7R5K - chains H0 and J0 of the 101 polymer chains in the assembly; structure by electron microscopy, 12.00 A resolution (very low resolution: no residue pairs are listed; an interface is given only as per-side residue counts).

Chain H0:
Molecule: Nucleoporin p54
From: Homo sapiens
UniProtKB: Q7Z3B4 (NUP54_HUMAN); residues 1-507 here = UniProt positions 1-507
Sequence (507 residues; numbered 1 to 507; the number before each row is that of its first residue):
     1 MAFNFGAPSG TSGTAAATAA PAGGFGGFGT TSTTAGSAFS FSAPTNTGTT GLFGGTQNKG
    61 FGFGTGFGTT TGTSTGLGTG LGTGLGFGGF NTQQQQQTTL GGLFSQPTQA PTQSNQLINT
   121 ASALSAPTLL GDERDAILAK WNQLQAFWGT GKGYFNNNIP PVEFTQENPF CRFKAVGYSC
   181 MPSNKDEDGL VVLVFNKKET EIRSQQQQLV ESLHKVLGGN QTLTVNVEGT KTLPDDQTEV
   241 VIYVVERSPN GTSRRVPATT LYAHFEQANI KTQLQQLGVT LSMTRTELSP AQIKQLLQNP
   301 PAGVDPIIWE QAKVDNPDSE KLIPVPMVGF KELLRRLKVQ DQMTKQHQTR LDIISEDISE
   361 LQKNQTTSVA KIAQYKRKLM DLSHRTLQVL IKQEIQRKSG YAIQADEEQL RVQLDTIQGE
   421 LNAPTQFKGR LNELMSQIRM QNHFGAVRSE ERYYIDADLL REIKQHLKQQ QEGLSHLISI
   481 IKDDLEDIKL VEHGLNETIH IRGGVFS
Unresolved in the structure: 1-110, 494-507
Curated features (UniProtKB/Swiss-Prot):
  - natural variant: Ile358 (I358S: In DYT37; uncertain significance), Lys376 (K376E: In DYT37; uncertain significance), Gln471 (deletion: In DYT37; uncertain significance), Glu472 (E472K: In DYT37; uncertain significance), Leu474 (L474F: In DYT37; uncertain significance)

Chain J0:
Molecule: Nuclear pore glycoprotein p62
From: Homo sapiens
UniProtKB: P37198 (NUP62_HUMAN); residues 1-522 here = UniProt positions 1-522
Sequence (522 residues; numbered 1 to 522; the number before each row is that of its first residue):
     1 MSGFNFGGTG APTGGFTFGT AKTATTTPAT GFSFSTSGTG GFNFGAPFQP ATSTPSTGLF
    61 SLATQTPATQ TTGFTFGTAT LASGGTGFSL GIGASKLNLS NTAATPAMAN PSGFGLGSSN
   121 LTNAISSTVT SSQGTAPTGF VFGPSTTSVA PATTSGGFSF TGGSTAQPSG FNIGSAGNSA
   181 QPTAPATLPF TPATPAATTA GATQPAAPTP TATITSTGPS LFASIATAPT SSATTGLSLC
   241 TPVTTAGAPT AGTQGFSLKA PGAASGTSTT TSTAATATAT TTSSSSTTGF ALNLKPLAPA
   301 GIPSNTAAAV TAPPGPGAAA GAAASSAMTY AQLESLINKW SLELEDQERH FLQQATQVNA
   361 WDRTLIENGE KITSLHREVE KVKLDQKRLD QELDFILSQQ KELEDLLSPL EELVKEQSGT
   421 IYLQHADEER EKTYKLAENI DAQLKRMAQD LKDIIEHLNT SGAPADTSDP LQQICKILNA
   481 HMDSLQWIDQ NSALLQRKVE EVTKVCEGRR KEQERSFRIT FD
Unresolved in the structure: 1-331, 503-522
Curated features (UniProtKB/Swiss-Prot):
  - modified residue: Ser2 (N-acetylserine), Ser408 (Phosphoserine), Ser418 (Phosphoserine)
  - glycosylation: Thr373 (O-linked (GlcNAc) threonine), Ser468 (O-linked (GlcNAc) serine)
  - natural variant: Gln391 (Q391P: In SNDI)

Chain H0 / chain J0 interface:
At this resolution (12 A) residue pairs are not listed: 98 residues of chain H0 and 89 of chain J0 lie at the interface.

In short:
The interface between chain H0 and chain J0 involves 98 residues on one side and 89 on the other.
Chain H0 is Nucleoporin p54 and chain J0 is Nuclear pore glycoprotein p62, both from Homo sapiens; the
structure, Human nuclear pore complex (constricted), was determined by electron microscopy together with 7R5J
and 7R1Y from the same study.
